Entry 6IID (X-ray diffraction, 2.99 A resolution); this record covers chains B and G of the 6 polymer chains in the assembly.

[Chain B]
Name: Nuclease EXOG, mitochondrial
Source organism: Homo sapiens
Notes: EC 3.1.30.-
UniProt: Q9Y2C4 (EXOG_HUMAN); numbering as in UniProt (aligned over 42-368)
Sequence (348 residues; each row starts with the number of its first residue):
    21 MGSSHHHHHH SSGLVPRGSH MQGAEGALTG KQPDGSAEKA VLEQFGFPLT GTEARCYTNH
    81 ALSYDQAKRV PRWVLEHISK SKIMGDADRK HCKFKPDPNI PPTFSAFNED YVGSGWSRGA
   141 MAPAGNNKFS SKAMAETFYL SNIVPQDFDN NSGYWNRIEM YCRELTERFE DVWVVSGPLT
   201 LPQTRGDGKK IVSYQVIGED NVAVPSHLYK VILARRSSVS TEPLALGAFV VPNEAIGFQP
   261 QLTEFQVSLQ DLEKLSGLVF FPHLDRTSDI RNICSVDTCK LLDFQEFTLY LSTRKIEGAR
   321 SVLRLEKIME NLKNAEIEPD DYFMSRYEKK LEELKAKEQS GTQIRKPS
Disordered / not traced: 21-57, 319-324, 354-368
Differences from the reference sequence: expression tag (21-41); engineered mutation Ala-140 (His in Q9Y2C4)
Cystine bridges: Cys-294/Cys-299
Bound ions: Mg2+: Asn-171 (shared with G2(G), DG3(G) of chain G)
Swiss-Prot annotation at these positions:
  - binding site (a divalent metal cation): Asn-171
  - natural variant: Gly-277 (G277V: Abolishes catalytic activity)
  - mutagenesis: Ser-137 (S137D: No effect on catalytic activity)
From the paper describing this entry:
  - binding site for the 12-nt DNA/RNA hybrid strand: Lys-148, Phe-168, Asn-171, Asn-176, Arg-314
  - catalytic residues: Asn-171
  - specificity-determining residues: Asn-171, Asn-176
  - mutagenesis - N176A (20-fold): increased catalytic activity
  - mutagenesis - H140A/F168A (Kd 3.15 uM): decreased binding to R2-DNA/RNA
  - mutagenesis - F168A, C299A: unchanged catalytic activity
  - mutagenesis - H140A: abolished catalytic activity (proposed by the authors, not directly observed)

[Chain G]
Molecule: 12-nt DNA/RNA hybrid strand
Sequence (12 nucleotides; row label = number of the first residue in the row):
     1 CGGGATGTCA CG
Disordered / not traced: 8-12
Bound ions: Mg2+: G2, DG3 (shared with Asn-171(B) of chain B)

[Chain B / chain G interface]
Residue-residue contacts (29; chain B residue first):
  Arg-109(B) / C1(G)  phosphate contact
  Arg-109(B) / G2(G)  salt bridge to the phosphate
  Arg-109(B) / DG3(G)  salt bridge to the phosphate
  Ser-137(B) / DG3(G)  phosphate contact
  Ser-137(B) / DG4(G)  phosphate contact
  Arg-138(B) / DG3(G)  hydrogen bond to the phosphate
  Arg-138(B) / DG4(G)  salt bridge to the phosphate
  Gly-139(B) / DG3(G)  phosphate contact
  Ala-140(B) / DG3(G)  hydrogen bond to the phosphate
  Pro-143(B) / G2(G)  phosphate contact
  Ala-144(B) / G2(G)  hydrogen bond to the phosphate
  Gly-145(B) / C1(G)  phosphate contact
  Gly-145(B) / G2(G)  hydrogen bond to the phosphate
  Lys-148(B) / C1(G)  salt bridge to the phosphate
  Phe-168(B) / G2(G)  base contact
  Phe-168(B) / DG3(G)  sugar contact
  Phe-168(B) / DG4(G)  sugar contact
  Asn-171(B) / G2(G)  hydrogen bond to the sugar
  Asn-171(B) / DG3(G)  hydrogen bond to the phosphate
  Ser-172(B) / G2(G)  hydrogen bond to the base
  Asn-176(B) / C1(G)  hydrogen bond to the base
  Asn-176(B) / G2(G)  hydrogen bond to the sugar
  Glu-179(B) / G2(G)  sugar contact
  Met-180(B) / C1(G)  sugar contact
  Arg-183(B) / C1(G)  hydrogen bond to the phosphate
  Arg-183(B) / G2(G)  salt bridge to the phosphate
  Tyr-310(B) / C1(G)  sugar contact
  Leu-311(B) / C1(G)  base contact
  Arg-314(B) / C1(G)  salt bridge to the phosphate
Other interface residues (no listed pair), chain B (23 interface residues in all): Lys-110, Phe-114, Trp-136, Lys-315
Other interface residues (no listed pair), chain G (5 interface residues in all): DA5

[In short]
23 residues of chain B face 5 of chain G across their interface; the contacts include 10 hydrogen bonds and 6
salt bridges. Among the polar pairs are Ser-172(B)/G2(G), Asn-176(B)/C1(G) and Asn-171(B)/G2(G). The paper
reports the catalytic residue Asn-171(B); N176A of chain B increases catalytic activity; 5 substitutions were
tested in all.
Here chain B is Nuclease EXOG, mitochondrial (Homo sapiens) and chain G is a 12-nt DNA/RNA hybrid strand.
Entry 6IID (Human EXOG-H140A in complex with RNA-DNA chimeric duplex) was determined by X-ray diffraction,
deposited together with 5ZKI and 5ZKJ.
